PDB entry 8GDV | X-ray diffraction, 3.30 A resolution | chains A and N of the 12 polymer chains in the assembly

[Chain A]
Molecule: Gag polyprotein
Organism: Human immunodeficiency virus 1
UniProtKB: D2ECD8 (D2ECD8_9HIV1); residues 1-231 here correspond to UniProt positions 133-363 (UniProt number = residue number + 132)
Amino-acid sequence (231 residues; each row starts with the number of its first residue):
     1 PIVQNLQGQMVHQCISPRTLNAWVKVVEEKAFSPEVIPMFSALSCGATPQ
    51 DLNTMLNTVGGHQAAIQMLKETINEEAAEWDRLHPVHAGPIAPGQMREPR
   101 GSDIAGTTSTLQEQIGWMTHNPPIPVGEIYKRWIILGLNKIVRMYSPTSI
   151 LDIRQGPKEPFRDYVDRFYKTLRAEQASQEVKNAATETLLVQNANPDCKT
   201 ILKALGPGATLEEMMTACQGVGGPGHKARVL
Not modelled in the structure: 5-8, 86-98, 204-205, 215, 219-231
Construct notes: engineered mutation C14 (Ala146 in D2ECD8), C45 (Glu177 in D2ECD8), I66 (Met198 in D2ECD8), A184 (Trp316 in D2ECD8), A185 (Met317 in D2ECD8)
Reported in the primary citation:
  - mutagenesis - M66I (>230-fold): decreased binding to LEN
  - mutagenesis - M66I: unchanged binding to NUP153
  - mutagenesis - M66I: unchanged binding to SEC24C
  - mutagenesis - M66I: increased stability
  - mutagenesis - M66I: decreased localization
  - mutagenesis - M66I: unchanged binding to Cleavage and polyadenylation specificity factor subunit 6 (chain N)

[Chain N]
Molecule: Cleavage and polyadenylation specificity factor subunit 6
Organism: Homo sapiens
Amino-acid sequence (15 residues; each row starts with the number of its first residue):
   313 PVLFPGQPFGQPPLG
Not modelled in the structure: 326-327

[How chain A and chain N interact]
Residue-residue contacts (8):
  Q179(A) with F316(N); P317(N), hydrogen bond (side chain-backbone); Q319(N)
  K182(A) with P317(N); G318(N), hydrogen bond (side chain-backbone)
  N183(A) with F316(N); P317(N)
  T186(A) with P317(N)
Also at the interface, not in a pair above, chain A (6 interface residues in all): Y169, L172

[Summary]
6 residues of chain A face 4 of chain N across their interface; the contacts include 2 hydrogen bonds. Polar
contacts include Q179(A)-P317(N) and K182(A)-G318(N). From the paper: M66I of chain A reduces binding to LEN;
M66I of chain A increases stability.
Chain A is Gag polyprotein (Human immunodeficiency virus 1) and chain N is Cleavage and polyadenylation
specificity factor subunit 6 (Homo sapiens); the structure, Structure of M66I mutant of disulfide stabilized
HIV-1 CA hexamer in complex with CPSF6 peptide and ..., was determined by X-ray diffraction.
